PDB entry 1H8G | X-ray diffraction, 2.40 A resolution | chains A and B

[Chain A (and B)]
Protein: Major autolysin
Organism: Streptococcus pneumoniae
Notes: EC 3.5.1.28; fragment: choline-binding domain; chain B of this document is another copy of the same molecule, construct and numbering; everything in this record applies to it too
UniProtKB: P06653 (ALYS_STRPN); residues 224-318 here = UniProt positions 224-318
Amino-acid sequence (95 residues; numbered 224 to 318; the number before each row is that of its first residue):
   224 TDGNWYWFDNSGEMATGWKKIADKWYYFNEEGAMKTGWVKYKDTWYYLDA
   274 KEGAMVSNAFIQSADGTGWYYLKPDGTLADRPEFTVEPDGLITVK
Modified / non-standard residues: Mse237 (selenomethionine; parent Met); Mse257 (selenomethionine; parent Met); Mse278 (selenomethionine; parent Met)
Construct notes: modified residue (237, 257, 278)
Ligand contacts:
  - choline ion (CHT), molecule 1: Trp228, Tyr249, Mse257, Lys274, Glu275
  - choline ion (CHT), molecule 2: Tyr229, Phe231, Mse237, Glu254
  - choline ion (CHT), molecule 3: Phe231, Asp232, Gly235
  - choline ion (CHT), molecule 4: Trp241, Trp248, Tyr269, Mse278, Asp298
  - choline ion (CHT), molecule 5: Trp261, Trp268, Tyr293, Leu301

[How chain A and chain B interact]
Residue-residue contacts (38; chain A residue first):
  Asp225(A) with Trp230(B); Asp232(B); Asn233(B), hydrogen bond (backbone-backbone)
  Gly226(A) with Trp230(B); Phe231(B); Asp232(B); Asn233(B)
  Asn227(A) with Trp230(B); Phe231(B), hydrogen bond (backbone-backbone)
  Trp228(A) with Trp228(B), hydrophobic; Tyr229(B); Trp230(B); Ile244(B), hydrophobic; Tyr249(B), hydrophobic; Phe251(B), hydrophobic; Mse257(B)
  Tyr229(A) with Asn227(B); Trp228(B); Tyr229(B), hydrogen bond (backbone-backbone); Phe231(B), hydrophobic
  Trp230(A) with Asp225(B); Gly226(B); Asn227(B); Trp228(B)
  Phe231(A) with Gly226(B); Asn227(B), hydrogen bond (backbone-backbone); Tyr229(B), hydrophobic
  Asp232(A) with Asp225(B); Gly226(B)
  Asn233(A) with Asp225(B), hydrogen bond (backbone-backbone); Gly226(B); Asn227(B)
  Ile244(A) with Trp228(B), hydrophobic
  Lys247(A) with Glu275(B), salt bridge
  Tyr249(A) with Trp228(B), hydrophobic
  Phe251(A) with Trp228(B), hydrophobic
  Mse257(A) with Trp228(B)
  Glu275(A) with Glu275(B)
Other interface residues (no listed pair), chain A (16 interface residues in all): Thr224

[Overview]
16 residues of chain A and 14 residues of chain B are in contact; the contacts include 5 hydrogen bonds and 1
salt bridge. Among the polar pairs are Lys247(A)-Glu275(B), Asp225(A)-Asn233(B) and Asn227(A)-Phe231(B).
Ligands of chain A: 5 copies of choline ion.
Chain A and chain B are both Major autolysin (Streptococcus pneumoniae); the structure, C-terminal domain of
the major autolysin (C-LytA) from Streptococcus pneumoniae, was determined by X-ray diffraction together with
1HCX from the same study.
